PDB entry 2PYE | X-ray diffraction, 2.30 A resolution | chains D and E of the 5 polymer chains in the assembly

Chain D:
Protein: T-Cell Receptor, Alpha Chain
From: Homo sapiens
Reference sequence: A2NVQ1 (A2NVQ1_HUMAN); residues 1-92 here correspond to UniProt positions 20-111 (UniProt number = residue number + 19)
Chain sequence (195 residues; each row starts with the number of its first residue; numbering starts at 0):
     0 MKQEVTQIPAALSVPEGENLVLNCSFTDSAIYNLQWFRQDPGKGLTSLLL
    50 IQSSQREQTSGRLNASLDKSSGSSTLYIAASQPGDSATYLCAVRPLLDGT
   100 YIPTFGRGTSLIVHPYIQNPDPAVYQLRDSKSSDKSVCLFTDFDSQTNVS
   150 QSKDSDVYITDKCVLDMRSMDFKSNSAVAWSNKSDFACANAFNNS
Disulfides: Cys23-Cys90, Cys137-Cys187

Chain E:
Protein: T-Cell Receptor, Beta Chain
From: Homo sapiens
Reference sequence: Q6NS87 (Q6NS87_HUMAN); residues 101-241 here correspond to UniProt positions 126-266 (UniProt number = residue number + 25)
Chain sequence (242 residues; numbered 0 to 241; the number before each row is that of its first residue; numbering starts at 0):
     0 MGVTQTPKFQVLKTGQSMTLQCAQDMNHEYMSWYRQDPGMGLRLIHYSVG
    50 AGTTDQGEVPNGYNVSRSTIEDFPLRLLSAAPSQTSVYFCASSYLGNTGE
   100 LFFGEGSRLTVLEDLKNVFPPEVAVFEPSEAEISHTQKATLVCLATGFYP
   150 DHVELSWWVNGKEVHSGVCTDPQPLKEQPALNDSRYALSSRLRVSATFWQ
   200 DPRNHFRCQVQFYGLSENDEWTQDRAKPVTQIVSAEAWGRAD
Disulfides: Cys21-Cys89, Cys142-Cys207

Interface between chain D and chain E:
Residue-residue contacts (84):
  Tyr31(D) - Gly95(E)
  Tyr31(D) - Asn96(E)  hydrogen bond (side chain-backbone)
  Tyr31(D) - Thr97(E)
  Asn32(D) - Thr97(E)
  Asn32(D) - Gly98(E)
  Gln34(D) - Glu99(E)
  Gln34(D) - Leu100(E)  hydrogen bond (side chain-backbone)
  Phe36(D) - Phe102(E)  hydrophobic
  Gln38(D) - Gln35(E)
  Pro40(D) - Pro171(E)  hydrophobic
  Gly43(D) - Phe88(E)
  Leu44(D) - Leu41(E)  hydrophobic
  Leu49(D) - Thr97(E)
  Gln51(D) - Asn96(E)
  Gln51(D) - Thr97(E)
  Arg93(D) - Tyr29(E)
  Arg93(D) - Ser92(E)  hydrogen bond
  Arg93(D) - Leu94(E)
  Arg93(D) - Gly98(E)  hydrogen bond (side chain-backbone)
  Arg93(D) - Leu100(E)
  Thr99(D) - Tyr46(E)  hydrogen bond (backbone-side chain)
  Tyr100(D) - Tyr29(E)
  Tyr100(D) - Val48(E)  hydrophobic
  Tyr100(D) - Leu94(E)  hydrophobic
  Ile101(D) - Leu43(E)  hydrophobic
  Ile101(D) - Tyr46(E)
  Pro102(D) - Tyr29(E)
  Pro102(D) - Tyr33(E)
  Pro102(D) - Leu100(E)  hydrophobic
  Phe104(D) - Tyr33(E)
  Phe104(D) - Leu41(E)  hydrophobic
  Phe104(D) - Leu100(E)  hydrophobic
  Phe104(D) - Phe102(E)  hydrophobic
  Tyr124(D) - Ser128(E)
  Tyr124(D) - Ala130(E)
  Tyr124(D) - Glu131(E)
  Gln125(D) - Ser128(E)
  Leu126(D) - Phe125(E)
  Leu126(D) - Glu126(E)
  Leu126(D) - Thr139(E)
  Leu126(D) - Val141(E)  hydrophobic
  Arg127(D) - Phe125(E)
  Arg127(D) - Glu126(E)  hydrogen bond (backbone-backbone)
  Asp128(D) - Val124(E)
  Asp128(D) - Phe125(E)
  Ser129(D) - Val124(E)  hydrogen bond (backbone-backbone)
  Ser129(D) - Glu126(E)
  Ser129(D) - Glu235(E)  hydrogen bond (side chain-backbone)
  Lys134(D) - Phe125(E)
  Ser135(D) - Phe125(E)
  Val136(D) - Phe125(E)  hydrophobic
  Leu138(D) - Thr139(E)
  Asp141(D) - Thr135(E)
  Asp141(D) - Arg192(E)  salt bridge
  Tyr157(D) - Leu174(E)  hydrophobic
  Tyr157(D) - Glu176(E)  hydrogen bond (side chain-backbone)
  Thr159(D) - Asp170(E)
  Thr159(D) - Ser188(E)
  Thr159(D) - Arg190(E)  hydrogen bond
  Asp160(D) - Arg190(E)
  Cys162(D) - Cys168(E)  disulfide
  Cys162(D) - Thr169(E)  hydrogen bond (side chain-backbone)
  Cys162(D) - Arg190(E)  hydrogen bond
  Val163(D) - Cys168(E)  hydrogen bond (backbone-side chain)
  Leu164(D) - Gly166(E)
  Leu164(D) - Cys168(E)
  Leu164(D) - Arg192(E)
  Asp165(D) - Ser165(E)  hydrogen bond (backbone-side chain)
  Asp165(D) - Gly166(E)  hydrogen bond (backbone-backbone)
  Met166(D) - Lys137(E)
  Met166(D) - Ser165(E)
  Met166(D) - Arg192(E)
  Met166(D) - Val193(E)
  Met166(D) - Ser194(E)
  Arg167(D) - Ser165(E)  hydrogen bond (backbone-side chain)
  Met169(D) - Lys137(E)
  Phe171(D) - Lys137(E)
  Phe171(D) - Arg192(E)
  Ser173(D) - Arg192(E)  hydrogen bond
  Ser175(D) - Arg190(E)  hydrogen bond
  Ala176(D) - Arg190(E)
  Val177(D) - Arg190(E)
  Trp179(D) - Leu143(E)  hydrophobic
  Trp179(D) - Ala186(E)  hydrophobic
Also at the interface, not in a pair above, chain D (49 interface residues in all): Lys42, Ser46, Asp120, Thr140, Ile158, Ser168
Also at the interface, not in a pair above, chain E (53 interface residues in all): Glu104, Ala123, Pro127, His134, His164, Val167, Gln172, Lys175, Gln177, Ala236
Inter-chain disulfides: Cys162(D)-Cys168(E)

Summary:
The interface between chain D and chain E involves 49 residues on one side and 53 on the other; the contacts
include 1 disulfide bond, 18 hydrogen bonds and 1 salt bridge. Polar contacts include Asp141(D)-Arg192(E),
Tyr31(D)-Asn96(E) and Gln34(D)-Leu100(E).
Here chain D is T-Cell Receptor, Alpha Chain and chain E is T-Cell Receptor, Beta Chain, both from Homo
sapiens. Entry 2PYE (Crystal Structures of High Affinity Human T-Cell Receptors Bound to pMHC RevealNative
Diagonal Binding Geometry TCR ...) was determined by X-ray diffraction (same publication as 2P5E, 2P5W and
2PYF).
